PDB entry 4RF5 | X-ray diffraction, 1.60 A resolution | chains A and B

== Chain A (and B) ==
Molecule: NADPH dependent R-specific alcohol dehydrogenase
Organism: Lactobacillus kefiri
Notes: chain B of this document is another copy of the same molecule, construct and numbering; everything in this record applies to it too
UniProtKB: Q6WVP7 (Q6WVP7_9LACO); numbering as in UniProt (aligned over 1-252)
Amino-acid sequence (272 residues; row label = number of the first residue in the row; numbers below 1 keep their minus sign (His-19 is residue -19)):
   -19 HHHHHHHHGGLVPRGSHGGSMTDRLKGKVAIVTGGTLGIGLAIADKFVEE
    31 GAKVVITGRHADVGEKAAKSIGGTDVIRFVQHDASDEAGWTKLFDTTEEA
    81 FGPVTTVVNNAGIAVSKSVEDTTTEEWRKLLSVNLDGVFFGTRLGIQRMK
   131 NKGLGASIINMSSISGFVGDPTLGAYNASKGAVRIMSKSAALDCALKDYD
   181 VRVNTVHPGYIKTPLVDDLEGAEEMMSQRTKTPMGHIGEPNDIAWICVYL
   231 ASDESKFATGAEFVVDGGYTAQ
Not modelled in the structure: -19 to 1
Differences from the reference sequence: expression tag (-19 to 0); engineered mutation Ser145 (Glu in Q6WVP7)
Ion coordination: Mg2+ site 1 near Asp25 (its only coordinating residue here); Mg2+ site 2 near Gln252 (its only coordinating residue here)
Curated features (UniProtKB/Swiss-Prot):
  - active site: Tyr156 (Proton donor/acceptor)
  - binding site (NADP(+)): Thr16 to Ile19, Arg39, His40, Asp63, Ala64, Asn90, Tyr156, Lys160, Ile191 to Leu195
  - binding site (Mg(2+)): Gln252
What the authors report for this chain:
  - mutagenesis - E145S: decreased catalytic activity on 1
  - catalytic residues: Ser143, Tyr156, Lys160 (citing earlier work)
  - mutagenesis - A94F, Y190F: decreased catalytic activity on 2

== Interface between chain A and chain B ==
Residue-residue contacts (70):
  Arg4(A) with Arg4(B); Glu234(B), salt bridge
  Leu172(A) with Pro213(B), hydrophobic; Gly248(B); Ala251(B); Gln252(B)
  Ala175(A) with Arg209(B), hydrogen bond (backbone-side chain); Pro213(B)
  Leu176(A) with Arg209(B); Pro213(B)
  Asp178(A) with Arg209(B), salt bridge; Met214(B)
  Tyr190(A) with Phe237(B)
  Arg209(A) with Ala175(B), hydrogen bond (side chain-backbone); Leu176(B); Asp178(B), salt bridge
  Pro213(A) with Leu172(B), hydrophobic; Ala175(B); Leu176(B)
  Met214(A) with Ala175(B); Lys236(B); Phe237(B), hydrophobic; Thr239(B)
  His216(A) with Phe237(B)
  Ile217(A) with Phe237(B)
  Gly218(A) with Phe237(B)
  Glu219(A) with Lys236(B), salt bridge
  Asp222(A) with Lys236(B), salt bridge; Phe237(B)
  Trp225(A) with Glu234(B)
  Ile226(A) with Tyr229(B)
  Tyr229(A) with Ile226(B); Val245(B)
  Glu234(A) with Arg4(B), salt bridge; Trp225(B)
  Lys236(A) with Met214(B); Glu219(B), salt bridge; Asp222(B), salt bridge
  Phe237(A) with Tyr190(B); Ile191(B), hydrophobic; Met214(B), hydrophobic; His216(B); Ile217(B); Gly218(B); Asp222(B); Val245(B); Asp246(B), hydrogen bond (backbone-backbone); Gly247(B), hydrogen bond (backbone-backbone)
  Thr239(A) with Met214(B); Asp246(B); Gly247(B); Gly248(B)
  Gly240(A) with Ala251(B)
  Ala241(A) with Val244(B)
  Glu242(A) with Glu242(B)
  Phe243(A) with Phe243(B), hydrophobic; Val244(B)
  Val244(A) with Ala241(B); Phe243(B)
  Val245(A) with Tyr229(B); Phe237(B)
  Asp246(A) with Phe237(B), hydrogen bond (backbone-backbone); Thr239(B)
  Gly247(A) with Phe237(B), hydrogen bond (backbone-backbone); Thr239(B)
  Gly248(A) with Leu172(B); Thr239(B)
  Ala251(A) with Leu172(B); Gly240(B)
  Gln252(A) with Leu172(B)
Other interface residues (no listed pair), chain A (37 interface residues in all): Lys168, Arg182, Ile191, Thr212, Ala238
Other interface residues (no listed pair), chain B (37 interface residues in all): Lys168, Arg182, Thr212, Ala238

== In short ==
Chain A and chain B each contribute 37 residues to their interface, with 6 hydrogen bonds and 8 salt bridges.
Among the polar pairs are Arg4(A)-Glu234(B), Asp178(A)-Arg209(B) and Glu219(A)-Lys236(B). From the paper:
catalytic residues Ser143(A), Tyr156(A) and Lys160(A); A94F and Y190F of chain A reduce catalytic activity on
2.
Chain A and chain B are both NADPH dependent R-specific alcohol dehydrogenase (Lactobacillus kefiri); the
structure, Crystal structure of ketoreductase from Lactobacillus kefir, E145S mutant, was determined by X-ray
diffraction, deposited together with 4RF2, 4RF3 and 4RF4.
